PDB entry 2KO0 | solution NMR | chains A and B of the 3 polymer chains in the assembly

== Chain A ==
Protein: THAP domain-containing protein 1
From: Homo sapiens
UniProt: Q9NVV9 (THAP1_HUMAN); numbering as in UniProt (aligned over 1-82)
Sequence (87 residues; each row starts with the number of its first residue):
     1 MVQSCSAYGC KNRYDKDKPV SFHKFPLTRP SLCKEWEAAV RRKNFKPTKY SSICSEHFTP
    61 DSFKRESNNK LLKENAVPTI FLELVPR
Sequence notes: engineered mutation Ser62 (Cys in Q9NVV9), Ser67 (Cys in Q9NVV9); expression tag (83-87)
Bound ions: Zn2+: Cys5, Cys10, Cys54, His57
What the authors report for this chain:
  - binding site for RRM1 (chain B): Gln3, Lys24, Tyr50, Ser52, Arg65
  - binding site for Zinc ion: Gln3, Lys46, Pro47, Thr48, Tyr50, Ser51, Arg65
  - conformationally variable residues (loop rearrangement, order/disorder transition): Lys16 to Ser21, Thr48 to Ser51, Arg65 to Leu72
  - contacts within the chain: Asp15-Lys18 (hydrogen bond)
  - mutagenesis - K24A: unchanged binding to non-specific DNA
  - mutagenesis - K24A: abolished binding to specific DNA (citing earlier work)
  - specificity-determining residues: Gln3, Lys24, Tyr50, Ser51, Ser52, Arg65
  - binding site for Zinc ion: Lys11 (proposed by the authors, not directly observed)
  - binding site for RRM1 (chain B): Tyr14 (proposed by the authors, not directly observed)

== Chain B ==
Molecule: RRM1
Sequence (16 nucleotides; row label = number of the first residue in the row):
     1 GCTTGTGTGG GCAGCG

== How chain A and chain B interact ==
Residue-residue contacts - 22 pairs, chain A then chain B:
  Met1(A) with DG10(B), phosphate contact; DG11(B), base contact
  Val2(A) with DG10(B), phosphate contact; DG11(B), phosphate contact
  Gln3(A) with DG11(B), base contact; DC12(B), base contact
  Tyr14(A) with DG9(B), phosphate contact; DG10(B), phosphate contact
  Phe22(A) with DT8(B), sugar contact; DG9(B), phosphate contact
  His23(A) with DT8(B), phosphate contact; DG9(B), phosphate contact
  Lys24(A) with DT8(B), base contact; DG9(B), base contact
  Thr28(A) with DT6(B), phosphate contact; DG7(B), phosphate contact
  Tyr50(A) with DG10(B), base contact
  Ser52(A) with DG10(B), base contact
  Lys64(A) with DT8(B), phosphate contact
  Arg65(A) with DT6(B), base contact; DG7(B), sugar contact
  Leu71(A) with DG7(B), phosphate contact
Interface residues without a listed pair, chain A (15 interface residues in all): Ser51, Lys70
Interface residues without a listed pair, chain B (8 interface residues in all): DG5

== Summary ==
Chain A and chain B form an interface of 15 and 8 residues respectively. Cys5(A), Cys10(A), Cys54(A) and
His57(A) coordinate Zn2+. From the paper: a binding site for Zinc ion at Gln3(A), Lys46(A) and Pro47(A) among
others; K24A of chain A abolishes binding to specific DNA.
Here chain A is THAP domain-containing protein 1 (Homo sapiens) and chain B is RRM1. Entry 2KO0 (Solution
structure of the THAP zinc finger of THAP1 in complex with its DNA target) was determined by solution NMR.
